PDB entry 7LSY | electron microscopy, 8.40 A resolution (very low resolution: no residue pairs are listed; an interface is given only as per-side residue counts) | chains K and N of the 17 polymer chains in the assembly

Chain K:
Protein: X-ray repair cross-complementing protein 5
From: Homo sapiens
Notes: EC 3.6.4.-
UniProtKB: P13010 (XRCC5_HUMAN); residues 1-732 here = UniProt positions 1-732
Amino-acid sequence (732 residues; row label = number of the first residue in the row):
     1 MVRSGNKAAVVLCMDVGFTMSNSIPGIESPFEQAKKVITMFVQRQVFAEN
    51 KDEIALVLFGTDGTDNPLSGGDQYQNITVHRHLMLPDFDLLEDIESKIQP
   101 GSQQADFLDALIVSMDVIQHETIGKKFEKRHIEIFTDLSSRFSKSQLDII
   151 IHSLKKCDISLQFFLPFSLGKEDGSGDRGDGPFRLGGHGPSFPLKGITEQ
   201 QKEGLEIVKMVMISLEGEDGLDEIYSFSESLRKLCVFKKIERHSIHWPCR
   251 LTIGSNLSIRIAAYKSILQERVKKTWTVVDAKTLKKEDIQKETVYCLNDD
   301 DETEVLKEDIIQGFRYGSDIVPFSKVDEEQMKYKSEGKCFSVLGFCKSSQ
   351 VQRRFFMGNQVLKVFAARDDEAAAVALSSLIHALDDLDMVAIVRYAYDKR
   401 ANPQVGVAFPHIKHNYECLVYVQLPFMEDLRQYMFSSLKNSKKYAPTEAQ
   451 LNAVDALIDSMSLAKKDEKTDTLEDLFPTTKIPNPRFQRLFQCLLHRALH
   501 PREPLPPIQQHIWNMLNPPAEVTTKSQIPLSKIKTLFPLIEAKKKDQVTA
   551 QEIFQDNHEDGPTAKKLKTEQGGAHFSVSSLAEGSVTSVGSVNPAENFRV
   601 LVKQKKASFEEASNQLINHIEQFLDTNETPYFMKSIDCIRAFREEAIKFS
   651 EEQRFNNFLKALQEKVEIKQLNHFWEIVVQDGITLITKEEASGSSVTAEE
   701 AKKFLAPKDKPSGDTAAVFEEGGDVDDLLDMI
Not modelled in the structure: 1-5, 171-195, 542-732
Curated features (UniProtKB/Swiss-Prot):
  - region: Leu-138 to Leu-165 (Leucine-zipper)
  - motif: Glu-720 to Leu-728 (EEXXXDL motif)
  - modified residue: Lys-144 (N6-acetyllysine), Ser-255 (Phosphoserine), Ser-258 (Phosphoserine), Lys-265 (N6-acetyllysine), Ser-318 (Phosphoserine), Lys-332 (N6-acetyllysine), Thr-535 (Phosphothreonine), Ser-577 (Phosphoserine), Ser-579 (Phosphoserine), Ser-580 (Phosphoserine), Lys-660 (N6-acetyllysine), Lys-665 (N6-acetyllysine), Thr-715 (Phosphothreonine)
  - cross-link (Glycyl lysine isopeptide (Lys-Gly)): Lys-195 (interchain with G-Cter in SUMO2), Lys-532 (interchain with G-Cter in SUMO2), Lys-534 (interchain with G-Cter in SUMO2), Lys-566 (interchain with G-Cter in SUMO2), Lys-568 (interchain with G-Cter in SUMO2), Lys-669 (interchain with G-Cter in SUMO2), Lys-688 (interchain with G-Cter in SUMO2)
  - mutagenesis: Glu-720 to Glu-721 (Abolishes interaction with PRKDC and its recruitment to sites of DNA damage), Asp-726 to Asp-727 (Abolishes interaction with PRKDC and its recruitment to sites of DNA damage)

Chain N:
Molecule: 26-nt DNA strand
Sequence (26 nucleotides; each row starts with the number of its first residue):
     1 CGTTTCATTGTTGTTCTTAGTATATA

Chain K / chain N interface:
At this resolution (8 A) residue pairs are not listed: 6 residues of chain K and 6 of chain N lie at the interface.

Overview:
Chain K and chain N each contribute 6 residues to their interface. From UniProt: 4 mutagenesis sites on chain
K.
Here chain K is X-ray repair cross-complementing protein 5 (Homo sapiens) and chain N is a 26-nt DNA strand.
Entry 7LSY (NHEJ Short-range synaptic complex) was determined by electron microscopy together with 7LT3 from
the same study.
